PDB entry 1URQ | X-ray diffraction, 2.00 A resolution | chains C and D of the 4 polymer chains in the assembly

[Chain C]
Protein: Synaptosomal-associated protein 25
From: Rattus norvegicus
Notes: fragment: t-snare coiled-coil homology 1, residues 7-83
UniProtKB: P13795 (SN25_HUMAN); residues 7-83 here = UniProt positions 7-83
Amino-acid sequence (80 residues; numbered 4 to 83; the number before each row is that of its first residue):
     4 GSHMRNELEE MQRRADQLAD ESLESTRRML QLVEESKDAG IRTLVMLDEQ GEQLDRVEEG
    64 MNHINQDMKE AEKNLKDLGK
Disordered / not traced: 4-15
Differences from the reference sequence: conflict Asp58 (Asn in P13795), Val60 (Asn in P13795), Asn65 (Asn in P13795), His66 (Asn in P13795), Gln69 (Asn in P13795), Lys79 (Asn in P13795)

[Chain D]
Protein: Synaptosomal-associated protein 25
From: Rattus norvegicus
Notes: fragment: t-snare coiled-coil homology 2, residues 141-203
UniProtKB: P13795 (SN25_HUMAN); residues 141-203 here correspond to UniProt positions 79-141 (UniProt number = residue number - 62)
Amino-acid sequence (69 residues; numbered 135 to 203; the number before each row is that of its first residue):
   135 GSHMASRENE MDENLEQVSG IIGNLRHMAL DMGNEIDTQN RQIDRIMEKA DSNKTRIDEA
   195 NQRATKMLG
Disordered / not traced: 135-137, 200-203

[How chain C and chain D interact]
Contacting residue pairs (56; chain C residue first):
  Ala22(C) - Met145(D)
  Ser25(C) - Met145(D)
  Leu26(C) - Glu144(D)
  Leu26(C) - Met145(D)  hydrophobic
  Thr29(C) - Met145(D)
  Thr29(C) - Asn148(D)  hydrogen bond
  Thr29(C) - Leu149(D)
  Arg30(C) - Glu144(D)  salt bridge
  Arg30(C) - Asn148(D)
  Met32(C) - Leu149(D)  hydrophobic
  Leu33(C) - Asn148(D)
  Leu33(C) - Gln151(D)
  Leu33(C) - Val152(D)  hydrophobic
  Val36(C) - Ile155(D)
  Glu37(C) - Ile155(D)
  Ser39(C) - Leu159(D)
  Lys40(C) - Asn158(D)
  Lys40(C) - Leu159(D)
  Lys40(C) - Met162(D)
  Gly43(C) - Met162(D)
  Gly43(C) - Met166(D)
  Ile44(C) - Met162(D)
  Thr46(C) - Met166(D)
  Leu47(C) - Met162(D)  hydrophobic
  Leu47(C) - Asp165(D)
  Leu47(C) - Met166(D)  hydrophobic
  Leu50(C) - Glu169(D)
  Leu50(C) - Gln173(D)  hydrogen bond (backbone-side chain)
  Gly54(C) - Gln173(D)
  Leu57(C) - Gln173(D)
  Leu57(C) - Gln176(D)
  Leu57(C) - Ile180(D)
  Asp58(C) - Gln176(D)  hydrogen bond
  Val60(C) - Ile180(D)  hydrophobic
  Glu61(C) - Gln176(D)  hydrogen bond
  Glu61(C) - Arg179(D)  salt bridge
  Glu61(C) - Ile180(D)
  Glu61(C) - Lys183(D)  salt bridge
  Met64(C) - Ile180(D)  hydrophobic
  Met64(C) - Lys183(D)
  Met64(C) - Ala184(D)  hydrophobic
  Met64(C) - Asn187(D)  hydrogen bond (backbone-side chain)
  Asn65(C) - Lys183(D)  hydrogen bond
  Ile67(C) - Asn187(D)
  Asn68(C) - Asn187(D)
  Asn68(C) - Arg190(D)  hydrogen bond
  Met71(C) - Arg190(D)
  Met71(C) - Ile191(D)  hydrophobic
  Met71(C) - Ala194(D)  hydrophobic
  Lys72(C) - Arg190(D)
  Glu75(C) - Arg190(D)  salt bridge
  Glu75(C) - Arg197(D)
  Leu78(C) - Ala194(D)  hydrophobic
  Leu78(C) - Arg197(D)
  Lys79(C) - Arg197(D)
  Lys83(C) - Arg197(D)  hydrogen bond (backbone-side chain)
Interface residues without a listed pair, chain D (29 interface residues in all): Arg141, Ile156, Ile170, Ile177, Ala198

[Summary]
31 residues of chain C face 29 of chain D across their interface; the contacts include 8 hydrogen bonds and 4
salt bridges. Among the polar pairs are Arg30(C)-Glu144(D), Glu61(C)-Arg179(D) and Glu61(C)-Lys183(D).
Here chain C is Synaptosomal-associated protein 25 and chain D is Synaptosomal-associated protein 25, both
from Rattus norvegicus. Entry 1URQ (Crystal structure of neuronal Q-SNAREs in complex with R-SNARE motif of
Tomosyn) was determined by X-ray diffraction.
